7MCH - chain A; structure by X-ray diffraction, 2.95 A resolution.

[Chain A]
Molecule: bilin lyase-isomerase
Source organism: Synechococcus sp. A15-62
UniProtKB: U3MW57 (U3MW57_9SYNE); residues 1-398 here = UniProt positions 1-398
Amino-acid sequence (416 residues; each row starts with the number of its first residue; numbers below 1 keep their minus sign (Mse-17 is residue -17)):
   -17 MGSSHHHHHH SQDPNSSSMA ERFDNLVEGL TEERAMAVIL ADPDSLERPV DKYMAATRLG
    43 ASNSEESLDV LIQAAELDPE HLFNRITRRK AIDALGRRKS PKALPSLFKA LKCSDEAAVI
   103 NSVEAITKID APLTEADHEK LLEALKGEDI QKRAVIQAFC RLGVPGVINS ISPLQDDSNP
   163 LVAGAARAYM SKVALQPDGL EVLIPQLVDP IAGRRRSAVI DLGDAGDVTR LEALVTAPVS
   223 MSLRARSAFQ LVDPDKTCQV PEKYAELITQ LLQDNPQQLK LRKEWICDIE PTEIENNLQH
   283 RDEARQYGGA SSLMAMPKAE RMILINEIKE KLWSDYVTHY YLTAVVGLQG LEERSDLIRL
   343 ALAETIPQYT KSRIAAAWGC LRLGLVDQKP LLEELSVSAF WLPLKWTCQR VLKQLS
Unresolved in the structure: -17 to -6
Modified / non-standard residues: Mse-17 (selenomethionine); Mse1, Mse18, Mse36, Mse172, Mse223, Mse296, Mse298, Mse304 (selenomethionine; parent Met)
Construct notes: initiating methionine (-17); expression tag (-16 to 0)
What the authors report for this chain:
  - catalytic residues: Tyr318
  - catalytic residues: Glu285, Lys353 (proposed by the authors, not directly observed)
  - specificity-determining residues: Val319
  - mutagenesis - Y318A, Y318F, V319F, K353A: abolished catalytic activity (lyase activity)
  - mutagenesis - E285A, V319L: decreased catalytic activity (lyase activity)
  - mutagenesis - R71A, R79A, R143D, R198K, S222A, R228D, R287A, V319G/T320A/Y323Q, V319G/Y323Q, Y323L, W383F: decreased catalytic activity
  - mutagenesis - R71D, R79D, R135D, R198A, R228A, T320A/Y323Q: abolished catalytic activity
  - mutagenesis - A100T, V319G, T320A, Y323Q: unchanged catalytic activity (lyase activities)
  - mutagenesis - A100T, S224P, T320A, Y323Q: unchanged catalytic activity on isomerase function
  - mutagenesis - V319G: decreased catalytic activity (isomerase activity)
  - mutagenesis - V319A, V319G/T320A: decreased catalytic activity on PUB:PEB ratio
  - mutagenesis - A100T/T352A, T352A: unchanged catalytic activity
  - mutagenesis - A100T/V319G/T320A/Y323Q/T352A, S224P/V319G/T320A/Y323Q/T352A: decreased catalytic activity on PUB:PEB ratios
  - mutagenesis - S224P/V319G/T320A/Y323Q/T352A: increased catalytic activity

[In short]
The paper reports catalytic residues Tyr318, Glu285 and Lys353; R71A, R79A and R143D, among others, reduce
catalytic activity; 34 substitutions were tested in all.
Chain A is bilin lyase-isomerase (Synechococcus sp. A15-62); the structure, Crystal structure of a
single-chain E/F type bilin lyase-isomerase MpeQ in space group C2221, was determined by X-ray diffraction.
